Entry 9ERE (electron microscopy, 2.82 A resolution); this record covers chains A and B of the 4 polymer chains in the assembly.

# Chain A (and B)
Protein: Schlafen family member 11
From: Homo sapiens
Notes: EC 3.6.-.-; chain B of this document is another copy of the same molecule, construct and numbering; everything in this record applies to it too
UniProt: Q7Z7L1 (SLN11_HUMAN); residues 1-901 here = UniProt positions 1-901
Amino-acid sequence (929 residues; each row starts with the number of its first residue; numbers below 1 keep their minus sign (Met-27 is residue -27)):
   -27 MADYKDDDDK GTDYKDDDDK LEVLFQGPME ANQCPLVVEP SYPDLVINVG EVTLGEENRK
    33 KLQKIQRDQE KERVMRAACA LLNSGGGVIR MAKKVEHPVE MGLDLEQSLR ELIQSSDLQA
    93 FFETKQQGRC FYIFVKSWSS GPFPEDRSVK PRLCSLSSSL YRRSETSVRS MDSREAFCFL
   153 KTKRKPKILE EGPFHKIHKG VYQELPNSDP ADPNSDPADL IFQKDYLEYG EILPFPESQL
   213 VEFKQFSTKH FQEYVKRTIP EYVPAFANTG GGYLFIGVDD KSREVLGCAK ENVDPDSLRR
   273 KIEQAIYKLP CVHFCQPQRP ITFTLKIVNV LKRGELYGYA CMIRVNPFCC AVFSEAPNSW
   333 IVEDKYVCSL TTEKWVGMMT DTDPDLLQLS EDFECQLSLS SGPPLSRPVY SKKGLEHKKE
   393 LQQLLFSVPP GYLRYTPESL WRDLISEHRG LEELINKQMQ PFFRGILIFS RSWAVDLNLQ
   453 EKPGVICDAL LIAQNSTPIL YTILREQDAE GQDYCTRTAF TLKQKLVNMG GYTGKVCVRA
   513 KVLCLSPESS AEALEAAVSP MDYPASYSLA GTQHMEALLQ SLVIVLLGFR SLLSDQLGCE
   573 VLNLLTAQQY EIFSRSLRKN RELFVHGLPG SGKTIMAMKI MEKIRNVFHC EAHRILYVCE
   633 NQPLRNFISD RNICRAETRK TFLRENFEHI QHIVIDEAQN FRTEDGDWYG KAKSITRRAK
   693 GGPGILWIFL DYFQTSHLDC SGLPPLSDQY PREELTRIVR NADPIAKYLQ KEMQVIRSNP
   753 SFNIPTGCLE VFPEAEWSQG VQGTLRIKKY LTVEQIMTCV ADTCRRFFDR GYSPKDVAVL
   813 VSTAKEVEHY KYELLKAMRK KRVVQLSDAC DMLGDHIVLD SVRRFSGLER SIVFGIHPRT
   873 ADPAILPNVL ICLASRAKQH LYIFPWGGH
Unresolved in the structure: -27 to 6, 159-187, 354-380, 520-529, 900-901
Differences from the reference sequence: initiating methionine (-27); expression tag (-26 to 0)
Swiss-Prot annotation at these positions:
  - active site: Lys216
  - binding site (Mg(2+)): Glu209, Glu214
  - binding site (Zn(2+)): His285, Cys287, Cys321, Cys322
  - binding site (ATP): Gly599 to Thr606
Bound ions: Mn2+: Glu209, Glu214, Phe215, Asp252; Zn2+: His285, Cys287, Cys321, Cys322
From the paper describing this entry:
  - Mn2+ coordination: Glu209, Glu214
  - binding site for the 76-nt RNA strand: Gln35, Ser219, Lys221, His222, Lys253
  - post-translational modification sites: Ser219, Thr230, Ser753 (citing earlier work)
  - mutagenesis - S753D: decreased binding to tRNA
  - mutagenesis - S219D, T230D: decreased binding to tRNA-Leu

# Interface between chain A and chain B
Pairs across the interface (65; chain A residue first):
  Glu29(A) - Lys253(B)  salt bridge
  Lys32(A) - Lys253(B)
  Pro70(A) - Pro206(B)
  Pro70(A) - Pro208(B)
  Pro70(A) - Arg255(B)  hydrogen bond (backbone-side chain)
  Val71(A) - Pro208(B)
  Val71(A) - Arg255(B)
  Glu72(A) - Pro208(B)
  Glu72(A) - Glu209(B)
  Glu72(A) - Arg255(B)  salt bridge
  Leu75(A) - Thr138(B)
  Glu78(A) - Ser136(B)
  Glu78(A) - Glu137(B)
  Glu78(A) - Thr138(B)  hydrogen bond
  Arg82(A) - Ser136(B)  hydrogen bond
  Arg82(A) - Ser139(B)  hydrogen bond
  Arg82(A) - Arg141(B)
  Ser87(A) - Glu147(B)  hydrogen bond
  Ser88(A) - Arg134(B)
  Ser88(A) - Ser136(B)  hydrogen bond (backbone-side chain)
  Ser88(A) - Arg141(B)
  Ser88(A) - Glu147(B)  hydrogen bond
  Asp89(A) - Arg134(B)  salt bridge
  Leu90(A) - Ser136(B)
  Leu90(A) - Glu137(B)
  Gln91(A) - Gln211(B)
  Val121(A) - Val121(B)  hydrophobic
  Arg134(A) - Ser88(B)
  Arg134(A) - Asp89(B)  salt bridge
  Ser136(A) - Glu78(B)
  Ser136(A) - Arg82(B)  hydrogen bond (backbone-side chain)
  Ser136(A) - Ser88(B)  hydrogen bond (side chain-backbone)
  Glu137(A) - Glu78(B)
  Thr138(A) - Glu72(B)
  Thr138(A) - Leu75(B)
  Thr138(A) - Glu78(B)  hydrogen bond
  Ser139(A) - Arg82(B)  hydrogen bond
  Arg141(A) - Gln79(B)
  Arg141(A) - Arg82(B)
  Arg141(A) - Ser88(B)
  Arg146(A) - Arg146(B)
  Glu147(A) - Ser87(B)
  Glu147(A) - Ser88(B)  hydrogen bond
  Pro208(A) - Val71(B)
  Pro208(A) - Glu72(B)
  Glu209(A) - Glu72(B)
  Gln211(A) - Gln91(B)
  Lys253(A) - Glu29(B)
  Arg590(A) - Glu726(B)  salt bridge
  Lys591(A) - Tyr722(B)
  Lys591(A) - Pro723(B)
  Lys591(A) - Arg724(B)  hydrogen bond (backbone-backbone)
  Lys591(A) - Glu725(B)  salt bridge
  Asn592(A) - Pro723(B)
  Arg593(A) - Tyr722(B)
  Pro695(A) - Ser719(B)
  Ser719(A) - Pro695(B)
  Tyr722(A) - Arg590(B)
  Tyr722(A) - Lys591(B)
  Tyr722(A) - Arg593(B)  hydrogen bond
  Pro723(A) - Lys591(B)
  Pro723(A) - Asn592(B)
  Arg724(A) - Lys591(B)  hydrogen bond (backbone-backbone)
  Glu725(A) - Lys591(B)  salt bridge
  Glu726(A) - Arg590(B)  salt bridge
Interface residues without a listed pair, chain A (41 interface residues in all): His69, Met73, Gln79, Ser588
Interface residues without a listed pair, chain B (41 interface residues in all): Pro70, Met73, Leu90, Gly694

# In short
The chain A/chain B interface involves 41 residues from each chain, with 15 hydrogen bonds and 8 salt bridges.
Among the polar pairs are Glu29(A)-Lys253(B), Glu72(A)-Arg255(B) and Asp89(A)-Arg134(B). From the paper: a
binding site for the 76-nt RNA strand at Gln35(A), Ser219(A) and Lys221(A) among others; S219D and T230D of
chain A reduce binding to tRNA-Leu.
Chain A and chain B are both Schlafen family member 11 (Homo sapiens); the structure, SLFN11 dimer bound to
tRNA-Leu-TAA, was determined by electron microscopy together with 9ERD, 9ERF, 9GMW and 9GMX from the same
study.
